Entry 5LBG (X-ray diffraction, 1.54 A resolution); this record covers chain A.

== Chain A ==
Molecule: L, D-transpeptidase 2
From: Mycobacterium tuberculosis
Notes: EC 2.3.2.-
UniProt: O53223 (LDT2_MYCTO); numbering as in UniProt (aligned over 149-408)
Sequence (262 residues; row label = number of the first residue in the row):
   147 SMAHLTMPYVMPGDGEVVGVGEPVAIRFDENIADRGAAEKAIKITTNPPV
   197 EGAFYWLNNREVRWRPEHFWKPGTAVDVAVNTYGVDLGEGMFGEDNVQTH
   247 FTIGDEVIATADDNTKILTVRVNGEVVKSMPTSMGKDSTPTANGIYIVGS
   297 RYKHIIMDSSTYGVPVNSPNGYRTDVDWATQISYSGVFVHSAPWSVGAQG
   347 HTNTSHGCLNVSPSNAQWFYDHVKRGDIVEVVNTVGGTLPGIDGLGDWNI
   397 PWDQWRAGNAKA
Not modelled in the structure: 147-149
Sequence notes: expression tag (147-148)
Swiss-Prot annotation at these positions:
  - active site: H336 (Proton donor/acceptor), C354 (Nucleophile)
  - binding site (Ca(2+)): D232, E235, G236
  - binding site (substrate): Y318, S331, G332, N356
  - site: C354 (Binds to carbapenem drug (covalent))

== Overview ==
UniProt lists active-site residues H336 and C354, 3 Ca2+-binding residues and 4 substrate-binding residues.
Chain A is L, D-transpeptidase 2 (Mycobacterium tuberculosis); the structure, Crystal structure of the
Mycobacterium tuberculosis L,D-transpeptidase-2 (LdtMt2) BC-module with faropenem-derived adduct at the active
site ..., was determined by X-ray diffraction (same publication as 5LB1).
